Entry 6E7H (X-ray diffraction, 3.30 A resolution); this record covers chains B and C of the 6 polymer chains in the assembly.

Chain B:
Protein: Hemagglutinin HA2 chain
Organism: Influenza A virus (A/Viet Nam/1203/2004(H5N1))
UniProtKB: Q6DQ18 (HEMA_I02A6); residues 1-174 here correspond to UniProt positions 339-512 (UniProt number = residue number + 338)
Amino-acid sequence (177 residues; each row starts with the number of its first residue):
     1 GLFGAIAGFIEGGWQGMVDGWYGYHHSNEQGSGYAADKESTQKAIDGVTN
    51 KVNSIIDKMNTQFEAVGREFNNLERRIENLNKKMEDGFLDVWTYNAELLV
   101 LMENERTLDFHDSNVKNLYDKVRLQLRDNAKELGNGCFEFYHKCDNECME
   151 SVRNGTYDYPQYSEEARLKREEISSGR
Disordered / not traced: 1-9, 18-22, 29-31, 167-177
Disulfides: Cys144-Cys148
Differences from the reference sequence: expression tag (175-177)
Curated features (UniProtKB/Swiss-Prot):
  - glycosylation: Asn154 (N-linked (GlcNAc...) asparagine)

Chain C:
Protein: Hemagglutinin HA1 chain
Organism: Influenza A virus (A/Viet Nam/1203/2004(H5N1))
UniProtKB: Q5EP31 (Q5EP31_9INFA); the construct lacks a stretch of the UniProt sequence, so the offset changes along the chain: 11-55 = UniProt 17-61; 56-83 = UniProt 63-90; 84-96 = UniProt 92-104; 97-125 = UniProt 106-134; 3 more segments
Amino-acid sequence (334 residues; each row starts with the number of its first residue; a row labelled like 125A-125B holds insertion residues (125A, then the next letters in order)):
     7 ADPGDQICIGYHANNSTEQVDTIMEKNVTVTHAQDILEKKHNGKLCDLD
   55A G
    56 VKPLILRDCSVAGWLLGNPMCDEFINVP
   83A E
    84 WSYIVEKANPVND
   96A L
    97 CYPGDFNDYEELKHLLSRINHFEKIQIIP
125A-125B KS
   126 SWSSHEAS
  133A L
   134 GVSSACPYQGKSSFFRNVVWLIKKNSTAPTIKRSYNNTNQEDLLVLWGIH
   184 HPNDAAEQTKLYQNPTTYISVGTSTLNQRLVPRIATRSKVNGQSGRMEFF
   234 WTILKPNDAINFESNGNFIAPEYAYKI
  261A V
   261 KKGDSTIMKSELEYGNCNTKCQTPMGAINSSMPFHNIHPLTIGECPKYVK
   311 SNRLVLATGLRNSPQRERRRKKR
Disordered / not traced: 7-13, 78-80, 129-131, 323-333
Disulfides: Cys52-Cys277, Cys64-Cys76, Cys97-Cys139, Cys281-Cys305
Covalent attachments: N-acetylglucosamine (NAG) linked to Asn169
Differences from the reference sequence: expression tag (7-10); engineered mutation Ala161 (Tyr173 in Q5EP31)
Reported in the primary citation:
  - binding site for N-glycolyl-alpha-neuraminic acid: Tyr98, Val135, Ser136
  - specificity-determining residues: Val135
  - mutagenesis - Y161A: increased binding to alpha2,3-linked N-glycolyl
  - mutagenesis - Y161A: abolished binding to canine and chicken erythrocytes
  - mutagenesis - Y161A: decreased growth in response to MDCK cells
  - mutagenesis - Y161A: abolished binding to N-acetyl
  - mutagenesis - T160A/Y161A: unchanged binding to alpha2,3-linked N-glycolyl

Interface between chain B and chain C:
Residue-residue contacts (11):
  Gly47(B) with Met30(C)
  Asn50(B) with Ile29(C); Met30(C); Lys32(C)
  Lys51(B) with Ile29(C), hydrogen bond (backbone-backbone); Met30(C)
  Ser54(B) with Ile29(C)
  Asn60(B) with Lys310(C)
  Glu103(B) with Ile29(C)
  Arg106(B) with Ile29(C)
  Phe110(B) with Met30(C), hydrophobic
Interface residues without a listed pair, chain B (10 interface residues in all): Asp46, Val48
Interface residues without a listed pair, chain C (5 interface residues in all): Glu31

In short:
The interface between chain B and chain C involves 10 residues on one side and 5 on the other; the contacts
include 1 hydrogen bond. Its one hydrogen bond, Lys51(B)-Ile29(C), is backbone to backbone. From the paper: a
binding site for N-glycolyl-alpha-neuraminic acid at Tyr98(C), Val135(C) and Ser136(C); Y161A of chain C
increases binding to alpha2,3-linked N-glycolyl.
Chain B is Hemagglutinin HA2 chain and chain C is Hemagglutinin HA1 chain, both from Influenza A virus (A/Viet
Nam/1203/2004(H5N1)); the structure, Crystal structure of H5 hemagglutinin mutant Y161A from A/Viet
Nam/1203/2004 H5N1 influenza virus in complex with ..., was determined by X-ray diffraction, deposited
together with 6N5A and 6E7G.
